PDB entry 4PHX | X-ray diffraction, 2.40 A resolution | chains B and D of the 8 polymer chains in the assembly

# Chain B (and D)
Name: Protein AggB
Source organism: Escherichia coli
Notes: chain D of this document is another copy of the same molecule, construct and numbering; everything in this record applies to it too
UniProt: P46006 (AGGB_ECOLX); residues 1-121 here correspond to UniProt positions 25-145 (UniProt number = residue number + 24)
Sequence (142 residues; row label = number of the first residue in the row):
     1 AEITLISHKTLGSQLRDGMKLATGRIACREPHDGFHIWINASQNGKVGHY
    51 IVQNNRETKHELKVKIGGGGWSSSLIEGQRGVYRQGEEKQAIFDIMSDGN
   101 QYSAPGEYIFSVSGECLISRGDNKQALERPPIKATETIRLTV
Disordered / not traced: 12, 56-59, 69, 121-126 (chain D: 9, 57-59, 120-125)
Differences from the reference sequence: expression tag (122-142)
Disulfide bonds: Cys-28/Cys-116

# Interface between chain B and chain D
Contacting residue pairs (9):
  Gln-14(B) with Arg-29(D)
  His-60(B) with Pro-131(D)
  Asn-100(B) with Arg-29(D); Glu-30(D)
  Gln-101(B) with Glu-30(D)
  Tyr-102(B) with Ala-1(D); Cys-116(D); Pro-130(D), hydrophobic; Ile-132(D), hydrophobic
Interface residues without a listed pair, chain B (7 interface residues in all): Ser-13, Ala-104

# Summary
The chain B/chain D interface involves 7 residues from each chain.
Both chains are Protein AggB (Escherichia coli). Entry 4PHX (Crystal structure of AggB, the minor subunit of
aggregative adherence fimbriae type I from the Escherichia ...) was determined by X-ray diffraction together
with 4OR1 and 4PH8 from the same study.
